Entry 7C2S (electron microscopy, 10.40 A resolution (very low resolution: no residue pairs are listed; an interface is given only as per-side residue counts)); this record covers chains A and B of the 6 polymer chains in the assembly.

== Chain A (and B) ==
Protein: envelope protein
Source organism: Dengue virus 3
Notes: fragment: ectodomain; chain B of this document is another copy of the same molecule, construct and numbering; everything in this record applies to it too
UniProt: Q07019 (Q07019_9FLAV); residues 1-394 here correspond to UniProt positions 167-560 (UniProt number = residue number + 166)
Sequence (394 residues; numbered 1 to 394; the number before each row is that of its first residue):
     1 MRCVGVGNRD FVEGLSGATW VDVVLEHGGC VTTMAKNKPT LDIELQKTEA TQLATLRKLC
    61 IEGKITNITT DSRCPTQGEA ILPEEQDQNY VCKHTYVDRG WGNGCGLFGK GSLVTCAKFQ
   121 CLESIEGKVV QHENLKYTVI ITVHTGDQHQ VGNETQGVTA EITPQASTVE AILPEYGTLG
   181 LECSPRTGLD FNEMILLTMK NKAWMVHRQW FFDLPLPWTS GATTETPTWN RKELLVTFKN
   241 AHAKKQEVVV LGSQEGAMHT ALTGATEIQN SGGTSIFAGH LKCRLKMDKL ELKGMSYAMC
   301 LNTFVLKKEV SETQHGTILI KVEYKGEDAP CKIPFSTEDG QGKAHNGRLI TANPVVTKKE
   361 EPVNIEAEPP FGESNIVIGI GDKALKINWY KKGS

== How chain A and chain B interact ==
At this resolution (10 A) residue pairs are not listed: 12 residues of chain A and 11 of chain B lie at the interface.

== In short ==
12 residues of chain A and 11 residues of chain B are in contact.
Both chains are envelope protein (Dengue virus 3). Entry 7C2S (Helical reconstruction of Dengue virus serotype
3 complexed with Fab C10) was determined by electron microscopy together with 7C2T from the same study.
